Entry 7XYA (electron microscopy, 3.30 A resolution); this record covers chains D and F of the 10 polymer chains in the assembly.

Chain D:
Molecule: DNA-directed RNA polymerase subunit beta'
From: Pseudomonas aeruginosa
Notes: EC 2.7.7.6
UniProt: Q9HWC9 (RPOC_PSEAE); residues 1-1399 here = UniProt positions 1-1399
Sequence (1399 residues; numbered 1 to 1399; the number before each row is that of its first residue):
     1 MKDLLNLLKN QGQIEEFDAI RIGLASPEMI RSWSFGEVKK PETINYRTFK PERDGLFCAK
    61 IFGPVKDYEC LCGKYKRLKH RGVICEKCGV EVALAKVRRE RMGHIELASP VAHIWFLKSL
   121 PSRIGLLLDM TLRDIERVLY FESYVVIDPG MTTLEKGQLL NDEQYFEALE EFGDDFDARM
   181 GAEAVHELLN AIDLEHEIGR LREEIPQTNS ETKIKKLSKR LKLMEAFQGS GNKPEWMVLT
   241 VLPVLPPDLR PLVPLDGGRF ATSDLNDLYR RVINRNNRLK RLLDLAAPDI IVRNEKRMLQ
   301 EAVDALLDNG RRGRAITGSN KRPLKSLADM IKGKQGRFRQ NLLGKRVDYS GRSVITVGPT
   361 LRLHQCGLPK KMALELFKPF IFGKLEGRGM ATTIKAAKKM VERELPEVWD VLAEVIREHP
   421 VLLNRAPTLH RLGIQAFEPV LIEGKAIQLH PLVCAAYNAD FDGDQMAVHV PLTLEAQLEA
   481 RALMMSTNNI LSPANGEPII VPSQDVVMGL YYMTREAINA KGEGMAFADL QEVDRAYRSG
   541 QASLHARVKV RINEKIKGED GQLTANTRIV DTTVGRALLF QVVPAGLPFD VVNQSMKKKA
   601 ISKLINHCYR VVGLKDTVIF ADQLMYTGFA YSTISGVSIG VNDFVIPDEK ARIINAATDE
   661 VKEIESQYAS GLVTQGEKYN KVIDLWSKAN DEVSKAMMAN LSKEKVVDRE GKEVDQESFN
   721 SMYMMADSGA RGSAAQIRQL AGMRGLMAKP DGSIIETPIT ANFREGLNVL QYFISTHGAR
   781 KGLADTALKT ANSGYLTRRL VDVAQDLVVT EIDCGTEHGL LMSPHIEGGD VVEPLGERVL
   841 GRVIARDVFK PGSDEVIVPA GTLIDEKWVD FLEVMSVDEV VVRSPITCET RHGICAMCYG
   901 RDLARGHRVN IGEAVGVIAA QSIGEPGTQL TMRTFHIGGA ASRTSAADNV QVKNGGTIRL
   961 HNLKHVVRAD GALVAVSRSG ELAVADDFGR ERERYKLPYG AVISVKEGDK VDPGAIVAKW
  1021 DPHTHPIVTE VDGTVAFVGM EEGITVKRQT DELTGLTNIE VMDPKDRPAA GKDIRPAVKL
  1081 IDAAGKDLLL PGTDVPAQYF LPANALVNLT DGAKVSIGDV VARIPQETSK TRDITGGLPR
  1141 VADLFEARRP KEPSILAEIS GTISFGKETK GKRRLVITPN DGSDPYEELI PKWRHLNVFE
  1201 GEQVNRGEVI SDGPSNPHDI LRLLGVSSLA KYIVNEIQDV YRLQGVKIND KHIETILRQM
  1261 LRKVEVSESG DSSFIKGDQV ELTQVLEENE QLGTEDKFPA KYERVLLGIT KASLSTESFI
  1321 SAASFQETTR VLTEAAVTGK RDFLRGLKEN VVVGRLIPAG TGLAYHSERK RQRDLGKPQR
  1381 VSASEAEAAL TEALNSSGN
Not modelled in the structure: 1-15, 932-946, 1127-1134, 1377-1399
Swiss-Prot annotation at these positions:
  - binding site (Zn(2+)): Cys70, Cys72, Cys85, Cys88, Cys814, Cys888, Cys895, Cys898
  - binding site (Mg(2+)): Asp460, Asp462, Asp464
Cystine bridges: Cys888-Cys895
Ion coordination: Mg2+: Asp460, Asp462, Asp464 (shared with 1 residue of chain R)

Chain F:
Molecule: RNA polymerase sigma factor RpoD
From: Pseudomonas aeruginosa
UniProt: P26480 (RPOD_PSEAE); residue numbers follow UniProt; this construct covers 1-617
Sequence (617 residues; each row starts with the number of its first residue):
     1 MSGKAQQQSR LKELIARGRE QGYLTYAEVN DHLPEDISDP EQVEDIIRMI NDMGINVFET
    61 APDADALLLA EADTDEAAAE EAAAALAAVE SDIGRTTDPV RMYMREMGTV ELLTREGEIE
   121 IAKRIEEGIR EVMSAIAQFP GTVDSILADY NRIVAEGGRL SDVLSGYIDP DDGSLPAEEV
   181 EPVNLKDDSA DSKEKDDEEE ESDDSSDSDD EGDGGPDPEE ARLRFTAVSE QLDKAKKALK
   241 KHGRGSKQAT AELTGLAELF MPIKLVPKQF DALVARVRSA LEGVRAQERA IMQLCVRDAR
   301 MPRADFLRLF PNHETDEKWV DSVLKSKPKY AEAIERLRDD ILRNQQKLAA LESEVELTVA
   361 EIKEINRAMS IGEAKARRAK KEMVEANLRL VISIAKKYTN RGLQFLDLIQ EGNIGLMKAV
   421 DKFEYRRGYK FSTYATWWIR QAITRSIADQ ARTIRIPVHM IETINKLNRI SRQMLQEMGR
   481 EPTPEELGER MDMPEDKIRK VLKIAKEPIS METPIGDDED SHLGDFIEDS TMQSPIEMAT
   541 SESLKESTRE VLAGLTAREA KVLRMRFGID MNTDHTLEEV GKQFDVTRER IRQIEAKALR
   601 KLRHPSRSEH LRSFLDE
Not modelled in the structure: 1-94, 169-216, 240-246, 452-617
Swiss-Prot annotation at these positions:
  - DNA-binding region: Leu577 to Ala596 (H-T-H motif)
  - motif: Asp407 to Gln410 (Interaction with polymerase core subunit RpoC)

Interface between chain D and chain F:
Contacting residue pairs - 33 pairs, chain D then chain F:
  Arg133(D) with Arg95(F)
  Arg137(D) with Arg95(F)
  Tyr140(D) with Thr97(F), hydrogen bond (side chain-backbone); Met102(F), hydrophobic
  Phe141(D) with Glu106(F)
  Glu142(D) with Arg105(F), salt bridge
  Arg270(D) with Gln450(F)
  Asn274(D) with Gln450(F)
  Arg275(D) with Asp407(F), salt bridge
  Arg278(D) with Asp407(F), salt bridge; Gln410(F); Glu411(F)
  Arg281(D) with Glu411(F), salt bridge
  Leu285(D) with Met417(F), hydrophobic
  Ala286(D) with Arg377(F)
  Pro288(D) with Lys381(F); Val384(F), hydrophobic
  Asp289(D) with Lys381(F)
  Ile290(D) with Glu106(F); Glu385(F)
  Ile291(D) with Gln410(F); Asn413(F)
  Arg293(D) with Glu106(F)
  Asn294(D) with Tyr103(F); Gln410(F), hydrogen bond
  Glu295(D) with Gln410(F)
  Arg297(D) with Met102(F); Glu106(F), salt bridge
  Met298(D) with Leu406(F), hydrophobic; Gln410(F)
  Glu301(D) with Pro99(F)
  Arg312(D) with Thr97(F)
  Ile316(D) with Gln404(F)
Interface residues without a listed pair, chain D (27 interface residues in all): Arg271, Leu282, Ala287
Interface residues without a listed pair, chain F (21 interface residues in all): Thr96, Ile414

In short:
Chain D and chain F form an interface of 27 and 21 residues respectively; the contacts include 2 hydrogen
bonds and 5 salt bridges. Polar pairs include Glu142(D)-Arg105(F), Arg275(D)-Asp407(F) and
Arg278(D)-Asp407(F). UniProt lists 8 Zn2+-binding residues and 3 Mg2+-binding residues on chain D.
Here chain D is DNA-directed RNA polymerase subunit beta' and chain F is RNA polymerase sigma factor RpoD,
both from Pseudomonas aeruginosa. Entry 7XYA (The cryo-EM structure of an AlpA-loading complex) was determined
by electron microscopy (same publication as 7XYB).
